Entry 7KF1 (X-ray diffraction, 2.45 A resolution); this record covers chains L and V of the 3 polymer chains in the assembly.

== Chain L ==
Molecule: anti-VEGF-A Fab bH1 light chain
Source organism: Homo sapiens
Notes: fragment: Fab fragment light chain; antibody fragment or engineered binder
Amino-acid sequence (218 residues; numbered 1 to 214 plus 4 insertion-coded residues; the number before each row is that of its first residue; a row labelled like 27A-27D holds insertion residues (27A, then the next letters in order)):
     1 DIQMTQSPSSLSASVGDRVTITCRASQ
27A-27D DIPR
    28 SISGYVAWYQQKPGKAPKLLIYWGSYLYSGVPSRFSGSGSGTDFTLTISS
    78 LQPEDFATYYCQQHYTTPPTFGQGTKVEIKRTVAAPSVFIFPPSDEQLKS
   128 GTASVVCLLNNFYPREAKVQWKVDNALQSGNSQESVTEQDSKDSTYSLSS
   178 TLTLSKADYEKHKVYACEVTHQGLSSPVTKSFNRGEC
Disordered / not traced: 214
Disulfides: Cys23-Cys88, Cys134-Cys194

== Chain V ==
Molecule: Isoform L-VEGF206 of Vascular endothelial growth factor A
Source organism: Homo sapiens
Notes: fragment: Vascular endothelial growth factor A
UniProtKB: P15692-14 (VEGFA-14_HUMAN); residues 1-110 here correspond to UniProt positions 207-316 (UniProt number = residue number + 206)
Amino-acid sequence (116 residues; row label = number of the first residue in the row):
     1 APMAEGGGQNHHEVVKFMDVYQRSYCHPIETLVDIFQEYPDEIEYIFKPS
    51 CVPLMRCGGCCNDEGLECVPTEESNITMQIMRIKPHQGQHIGEMSFLQHN
   101 KCECRPKKDRHHHHHH
Disordered / not traced: 1-12, 108-116
Construct notes: expression tag (111-116)
Disulfides: Cys26-Cys68, Cys57-Cys102, Cys61-Cys104

== Interface between chain L and chain V ==
Residue-residue contacts (22; chain L residue first):
  Ser28(L) - Ile91(V)
  Ser28(L) - Gly92(V)
  Ser28(L) - Glu93(V)  hydrogen bond (backbone-backbone)
  Ile29(L) - His90(V)
  Ile29(L) - Ile91(V)
  Ser30(L) - His90(V)
  Ser30(L) - Ile91(V)  hydrogen bond (backbone-backbone)
  Tyr32(L) - Gln89(V)
  Tyr32(L) - His90(V)
  Trp50(L) - Met81(V)
  Trp50(L) - Gln89(V)
  His91(L) - Gly88(V)
  His91(L) - Gln89(V)  hydrogen bond (side chain-backbone)
  Tyr92(L) - Lys84(V)  hydrogen bond (backbone-side chain)
  Tyr92(L) - Gln87(V)
  Tyr92(L) - Gly88(V)
  Tyr92(L) - His90(V)
  Thr93(L) - Lys84(V)
  Thr93(L) - Gln87(V)
  Thr94(L) - His86(V)
  Thr94(L) - Gln87(V)  hydrogen bond (backbone-backbone)
  Thr94(L) - Gly88(V)  hydrogen bond (side chain-backbone)
Also at the interface, not in a pair above, chain L (11 interface residues in all): Gly31, Tyr53
Also at the interface, not in a pair above, chain V (11 interface residues in all): Arg82

== In short ==
Chain L and chain V each contribute 11 residues to their interface; the contacts include 6 hydrogen bonds.
Among the polar pairs are His91(L)-Gln89(V), Tyr92(L)-Lys84(V) and Thr94(L)-Gly88(V).
Chain L is anti-VEGF-A Fab bH1 light chain and chain V is Isoform L-VEGF206 of Vascular endothelial growth
factor A, both from Homo sapiens; the structure, Crystal structure of bH1 Fab variant (CDR H3 loop design
14_0130) in complex with VEGF, was determined by X-ray diffraction.
